Entry 7OQB (electron microscopy, 9.00 A resolution (very low resolution: no residue pairs are listed; an interface is given only as per-side residue counts)); this record covers chains Y and 2 of the 21 polymer chains in the assembly.

# Chain Y
Name: U2 small nuclear ribonucleoprotein B''
Source organism: Saccharomyces cerevisiae
UniProtKB: P40567 (MSL1_YEAST); residues 1-111 here = UniProt positions 1-111
Sequence (111 residues; row label = number of the first residue in the row):
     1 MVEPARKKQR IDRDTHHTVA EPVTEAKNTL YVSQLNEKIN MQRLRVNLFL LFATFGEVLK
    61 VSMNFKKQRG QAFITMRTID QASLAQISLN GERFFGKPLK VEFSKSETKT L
Not modelled in the structure: 1-27

# Chain 2
Molecule: U2 snRNA
Source organism: Saccharomyces cerevisiae
Sequence (1175 nucleotides; each row starts with the number of its first residue):
     1 ACGAAUCUCU UUGCCUUUUG GCUUAGAUCA AGUGUAGUAU CUGUUCUUUU CAGUGUAACA
    61 ACUGAAAUGA CCUCAAUGAG GCUCAUUACC UUUUAAUUUG UUACAAUACA CAUUUUUUGG
   121 CACCCAAAAU AAUAAAAUGG ACGGGAAGAG ACUUUUUAAG CAAGUUGUUU UCCGCUAAUG
   181 UCAGGUCUCA CUACUUUUUG CUGCUAUUUU UCUUCGCUCA UGGUUUCUUC AUAAGGCGUU
   241 UUUAUGAUGG UUUUUCGAAA UUGGUUUUUG AGACGACGGU UGCUCAAGGU UAUUGUUUUU
   301 GUUUUCUUCU GGUUGUUUUC UAUUUUCUUU UUUUUAGCUU UCUGUUUCUC CCUUAGUUUG
   361 GCUUUUUGCU UCAUACUCUU CCCUGUCUUU CCGAGCCGUU UAUGUCCAAC GCGGGAUUUG
   421 GUUUUUCUUU AUCGAUGGGA AGAAAUGGUG CUAUAGUAGG UUGGGAGAUA AUAUUUAUGG
   481 UAUGGGGUGC UAGUGCGGAU GGGGCGCUCU UAUUGUUGAU UUCUUCGCUC GUCUUCUUUU
   541 UCUGGUGGCG CUGCAAGAGG AAGUUUUUCG ACUUUGUUAU GAUUUUUGGU UUGCAAGGAA
   601 AGGUGUCUUA CGAUUCUUUU UUUGAUGUAA UAGGAUAAGC UUGCUUAUCC CCCAAGUAUC
   661 GGCCAAAGUU GUUGAUUUUC CUUUUGAAGU GUCCUCGGUU UGAGGGGGUG UAGGGUGGGG
   721 UUGGUCUACA AUAAGAGUGU UCCAUUGUUA ACGUGCUGGC GUCUUUUACU AUAUUUUUUU
   781 UCCCAGUUUA UUUUGUGCUU AUUUUCUCAU UGAGGAGAAG GAGCUCUUCU CGCAGGAUAU
   841 AAAUGGAGGU UUGCUAAAGG GGAGGAGAUG UGUUUGUGAG AAUACUGCUG AGAGAGUUCU
   901 GGAAGAGAAA AAAAGGAGGC AAUGGAAGGC GUUUGCUGGG AAAAGAGAAG AGCCAUGACU
   961 GCAUCUGUUG UUUCAAGGCC AGUUUUAUUA ACCGCCUAUG UCAUAGAGGC GUUUUUUUUG
  1021 GAGGGAUUUG AAGAAUGCCG GCGGCAUCAA GAAACGGACU UGAUGGUUGA CGCCUGUUUU
  1081 UAAAGUUAGA GACGUCGCGA CCCUCGCACU UGUGGAGUCG UUCUUGACUU UUACUUUGGU
  1141 CGCUUGAUGU UUCUCUCGUC UUCCCGUUCG CUCUU
Not modelled in the structure: 1-31, 75-77, 87-107, 123-138, 151-1088, 1109-1114, 1131-1137, 1155-1158, 1170-1175

# Chain Y / chain 2 interface
At this resolution (9 A) residue pairs are not listed: 19 residues of chain Y and 7 of chain 2 lie at the interface.

# In short
Chain Y and chain 2 form an interface of 19 and 7 residues respectively.
Chain Y is U2 small nuclear ribonucleoprotein B'' and chain 2 is U2 snRNA, both from Saccharomyces cerevisiae;
the structure, The U2 part of Saccharomyces cerevisiae spliceosomal pre-A complex (delta BS-A ACT1), was
determined by electron microscopy together with 7OQC and 7OQE from the same study.
